PDB entry 5H64 | electron microscopy, 4.40 A resolution (low resolution: residue-level contacts below are approximate; hydrogen-bond / salt-bridge calls are withheld) | chains A and b of the 6 polymer chains in the assembly

[Chain A]
Name: Serine/threonine-protein kinase mTOR
From: Homo sapiens
Notes: EC 2.7.11.1
UniProtKB: P42345 (MTOR_HUMAN); numbering as in UniProt (aligned over 1-2549)
Sequence (2549 residues; each row starts with the number of its first residue):
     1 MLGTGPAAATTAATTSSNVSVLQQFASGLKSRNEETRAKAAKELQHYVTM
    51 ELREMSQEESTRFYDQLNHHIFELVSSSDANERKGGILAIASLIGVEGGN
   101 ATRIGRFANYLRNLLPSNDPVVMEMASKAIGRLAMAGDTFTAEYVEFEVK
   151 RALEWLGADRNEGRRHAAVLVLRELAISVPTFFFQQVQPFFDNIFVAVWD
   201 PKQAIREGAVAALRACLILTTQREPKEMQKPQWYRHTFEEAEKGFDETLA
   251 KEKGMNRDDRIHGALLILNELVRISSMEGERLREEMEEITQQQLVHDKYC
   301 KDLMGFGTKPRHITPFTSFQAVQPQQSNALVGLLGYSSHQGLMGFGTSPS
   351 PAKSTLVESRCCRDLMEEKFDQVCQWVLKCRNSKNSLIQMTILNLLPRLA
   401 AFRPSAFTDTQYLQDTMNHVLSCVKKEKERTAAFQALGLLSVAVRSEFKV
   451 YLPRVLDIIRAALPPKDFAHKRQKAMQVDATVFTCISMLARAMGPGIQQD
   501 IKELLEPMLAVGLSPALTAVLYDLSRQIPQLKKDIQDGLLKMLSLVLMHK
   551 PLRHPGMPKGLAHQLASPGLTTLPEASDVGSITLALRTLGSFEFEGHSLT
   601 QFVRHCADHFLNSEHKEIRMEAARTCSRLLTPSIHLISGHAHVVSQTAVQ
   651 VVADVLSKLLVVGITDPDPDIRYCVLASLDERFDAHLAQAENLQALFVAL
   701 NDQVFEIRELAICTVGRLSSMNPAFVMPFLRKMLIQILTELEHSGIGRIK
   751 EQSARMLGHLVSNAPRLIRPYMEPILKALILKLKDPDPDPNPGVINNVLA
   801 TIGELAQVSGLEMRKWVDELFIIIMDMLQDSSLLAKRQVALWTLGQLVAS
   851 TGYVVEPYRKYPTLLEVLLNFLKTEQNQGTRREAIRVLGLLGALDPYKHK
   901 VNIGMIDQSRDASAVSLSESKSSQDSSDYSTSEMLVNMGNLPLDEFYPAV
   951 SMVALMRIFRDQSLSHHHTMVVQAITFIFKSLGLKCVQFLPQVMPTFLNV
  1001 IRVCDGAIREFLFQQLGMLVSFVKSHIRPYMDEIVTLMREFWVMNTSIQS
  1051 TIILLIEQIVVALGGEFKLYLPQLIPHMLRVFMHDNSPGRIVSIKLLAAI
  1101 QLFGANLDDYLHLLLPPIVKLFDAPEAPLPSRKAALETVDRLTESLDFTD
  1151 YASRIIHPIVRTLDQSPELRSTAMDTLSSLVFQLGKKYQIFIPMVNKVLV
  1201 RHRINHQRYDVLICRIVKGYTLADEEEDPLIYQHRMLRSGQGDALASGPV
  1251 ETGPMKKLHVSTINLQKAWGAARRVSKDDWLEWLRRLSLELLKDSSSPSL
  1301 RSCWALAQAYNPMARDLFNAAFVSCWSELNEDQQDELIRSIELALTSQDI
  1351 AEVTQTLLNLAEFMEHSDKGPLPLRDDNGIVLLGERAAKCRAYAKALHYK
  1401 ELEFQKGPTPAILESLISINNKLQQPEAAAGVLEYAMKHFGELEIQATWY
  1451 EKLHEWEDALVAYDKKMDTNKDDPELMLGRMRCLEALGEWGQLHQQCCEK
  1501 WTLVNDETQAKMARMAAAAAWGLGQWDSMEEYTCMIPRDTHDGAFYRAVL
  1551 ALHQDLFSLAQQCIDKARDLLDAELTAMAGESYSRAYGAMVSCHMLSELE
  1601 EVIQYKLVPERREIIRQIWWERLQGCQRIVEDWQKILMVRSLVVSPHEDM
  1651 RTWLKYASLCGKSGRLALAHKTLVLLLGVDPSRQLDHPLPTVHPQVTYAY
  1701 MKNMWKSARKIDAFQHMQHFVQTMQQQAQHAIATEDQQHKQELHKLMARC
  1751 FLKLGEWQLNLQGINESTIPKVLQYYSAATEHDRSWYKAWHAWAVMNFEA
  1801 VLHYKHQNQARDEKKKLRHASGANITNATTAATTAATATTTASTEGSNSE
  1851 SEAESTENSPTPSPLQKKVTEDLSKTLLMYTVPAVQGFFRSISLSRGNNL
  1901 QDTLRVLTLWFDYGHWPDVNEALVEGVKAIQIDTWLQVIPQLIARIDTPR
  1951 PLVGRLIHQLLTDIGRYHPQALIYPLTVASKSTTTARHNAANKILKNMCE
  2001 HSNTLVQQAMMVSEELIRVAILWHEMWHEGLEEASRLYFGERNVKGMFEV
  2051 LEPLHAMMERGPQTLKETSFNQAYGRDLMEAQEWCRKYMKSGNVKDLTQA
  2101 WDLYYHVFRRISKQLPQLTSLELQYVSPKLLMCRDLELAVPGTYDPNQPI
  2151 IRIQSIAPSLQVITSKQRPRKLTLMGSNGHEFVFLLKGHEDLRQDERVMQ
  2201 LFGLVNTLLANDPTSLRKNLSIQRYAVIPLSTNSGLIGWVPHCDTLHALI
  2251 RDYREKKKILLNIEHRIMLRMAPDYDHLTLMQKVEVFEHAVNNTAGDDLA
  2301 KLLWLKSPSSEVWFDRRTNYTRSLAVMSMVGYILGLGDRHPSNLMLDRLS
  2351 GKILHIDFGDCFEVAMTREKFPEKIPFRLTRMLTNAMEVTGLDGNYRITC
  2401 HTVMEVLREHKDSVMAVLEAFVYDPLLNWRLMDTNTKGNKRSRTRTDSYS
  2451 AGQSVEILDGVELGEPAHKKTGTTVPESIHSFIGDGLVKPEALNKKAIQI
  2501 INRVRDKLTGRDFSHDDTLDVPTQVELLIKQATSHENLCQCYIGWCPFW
Disordered / not traced: 1-209, 426-519, 928-933, 1223-1254, 1815-1866, 2437-2491
Swiss-Prot annotation at these positions:
  - region: V2162 to R2168 (G-loop), K2258 to G2296 (Interaction with MLST8), G2335 to N2343 (Catalytic loop), H2355 to T2380 (Activation loop)
  - binding site (1D-myo-inositol hexakisphosphate): K1662, K1702, R1749
  - binding site (ATP): S2165, Q2167, L2185, K2187, E2190, Y2225, G2238, W2239, V2240, T2245, M2345, I2356
  - binding site (Mg(2+)): N2343, D2357
  - modified residue: M1 (N-acetylmethionine), S567 (Phosphoserine), T1162 (Phosphothreonine), K1218 (N6-acetyllysine), S1261 (Phosphoserine), S2159 (Phosphoserine), T2164 (Phosphothreonine), T2173 (Phosphothreonine), T2446 (Phosphothreonine), S2448 (Phosphoserine), S2478 (Phosphoserine), S2481 (Phosphoserine)
  - cross-link: K2066 (Glycyl lysine isopeptide (Lys-Gly) (interchain with G-Cter in ubiquitin))
  - natural variant: A8 (A8S: In a lung large cell carcinoma sample), M135 (M135T: In a metastatic melanoma sample), R624 (R624H: In FCORD2; uncertain significance), D1376 (D1376E: Found in a patient with focal epilepsy; uncertain significance), Y1450 (Y1450D: In FCORD2), W1456 (W1456G: In FCORD2), A1459 (A1459D: In FCORD2; A1459S: In FCORD2; uncertain significance), L1460 (L1460P: In FCORD2), C1483 (C1483R: In FCORD2), W1490 (W1490R: In SKS), M1595 (M1595I: In SKS), R1709 (R1709H: In FCORD2; uncertain significance), 13 further natural variant entries in UniProt
  - mutagenesis: K2066 (K2066R: Complete loss ubiquitination by the SCF(FBXO22) complex), S2159 (S2159A: Reduces mTORC1-associated S-2481 autophosphorylation; when associated with A-2164. Reduced activity of the mTORC1 complex; S2159D: Mimics phosphorylation ...), T2164 (T2164A: Reduces mTORC1-associated S-2481 autophosphorylation; when associated with A-2159; T2164E: Stronger phosphorylation of RPS6KB1; when associated with D-2159), T2173 (T2173A: Increased mTOR kinase activity), H2340 (H2340A: Barely detectable kinase activity), D2357 (D2357E: Kinase-dead mutant, loss of interaction with TM4SF5 and loss of lysosome membrane localization; when associated with I-2364), V2364 (V2364I: Kinase-dead mutant, loss of interaction with TM4SF5 and loss of lysosome membrane localization; when associated with E-2357)

[Chain b]
Name: Regulatory-associated protein of mTOR
From: Homo sapiens
UniProtKB: Q8N122 (RPTOR_HUMAN); numbering as in UniProt (aligned over 1-1335)
Sequence (1335 residues; row label = number of the first residue in the row):
     1 MESEMLQSPLLGLGEEDEADLTDWNLPLAFMKKRHCEKIEGSKSLAQSWR
    51 MKDRMKTVSVALVLCLNVGVDPPDVVKTTPCARLECWIDPLSMGPQKALE
   101 TIGANLQKQYENWQPRARYKQSLDPTVDEVKKLCTSLRRNAKEERVLFHY
   151 NGHGVPRPTVNGEVWVFNKNYTQYIPLSIYDLQTWMGSPSIFVYDCSNAG
   201 LIVKSFKQFALQREQELEVAAINPNHPLAQMPLPPSMKNCIQLAACEATE
   251 LLPMIPDLPADLFTSCLTTPIKIALRWFCMQKCVSLVPGVTLDLIEKIPG
   301 RLNDRRTPLGELNWIFTAITDTIAWNVLPRDLFQKLFRQDLLVASLFRNF
   351 LLAERIMRSYNCTPVSSPRLPPTYMHAMWQAWDLAVDICLSQLPTIIEEG
   401 TAFRHSPFFAEQLTAFQVWLTMGVENRNPPEQLPIVLQVLLSQVHRLRAL
   451 DLLGRFLDLGPWAVSLALSVGIFPYVLKLLQSSARELRPLLVFIWAKILA
   501 VDSSCQADLVKDNGHKYFLSVLADPYMPAEHRTMTAFILAVIVNSYHTGQ
   551 EACLQGNLIAICLEQLNDPHPLLRQWVAICLGRIWQNFDSARWCGVRDSA
   601 HEKLYSLLSDPIPEVRCAAVFALGTFVGNSAERTDHSTTIDHNVAMMLAQ
   651 LVSDGSPMVRKELVVALSHLVVQYESNFCTVALQFIEEEKNYALPSPATT
   701 EGGSLTPVRDSPCTPRLRSVSSYGNIRAVATARSLNKSLQNLSLTEESGG
   751 AVAFSPGNLSTSSSASSTLGSPENEEHILSFETIDKMRRASSYSSLNSLI
   801 GVSFNSVYTQIWRVLLHLAADPYPEVSDVAMKVLNSIAYKATVNARPQRV
   851 LDTSSLTQSAPASPTNKGVHIHQAGGSPPASSTSSSSLTNDVAKQPVSRD
   901 LPSGRPGTTGPAGAQYTPHSHQFPRTRKMFDKGPEQTADDADDAAGHKSF
   951 ISATVQTGFCDWSARYFAQPVMKIPEEHDLESQIRKEREWRFLRNSRVRR
  1001 QAQQVIQKGITRLDDQIFLNRNPGVPSVVKFHPFTPCIAVADKDSICFWD
  1051 WEKGEKLDYFHNGNPRYTRVTAMEYLNGQDCSLLLTATDDGAIRVWKNFA
  1101 DLEKNPEMVTAWQGLSDMLPTTRGAGMVVDWEQETGLLMSSGDVRIVRIW
  1151 DTDREMKVQDIPTGADSCVTSLSCDSHRSLIVAGLGDGSIRVYDRRMALS
  1201 ECRVMTYREHTAWVVKASLQKRPDGHIVSVSVNGDVRIFDPRMPESVNVL
  1251 QIVKGLTALDIHPQADLIACGSVNQFTAIYNSSGELINNIKYYDGFMGQR
  1301 VGAISCLAFHPHWPHLAVGSNDYYISVYSVEKRVR
Disordered / not traced: 1-77, 170-185, 222-255, 268-339, 439-440, 549-583, 759-777, 815-877, 905-917, 932-948, 958-1033, 1062-1064, 1078-1082, 1106-1110, 1196-1212, 1252-1335
Covalent attachments: covalent link P80-Q114; covalent link V424-N426
Swiss-Prot annotation at these positions:
  - modified residue: S44 (Phosphoserine), S122 (Phosphoserine), S696 (Phosphoserine), T706 (Phosphothreonine), S719 (Phosphoserine), S721 (Phosphoserine), S722 (Phosphoserine), S738 (Phosphoserine), S791 (Phosphoserine), S792 (Phosphoserine), S836 (Phosphoserine), S855 (Phosphoserine), S859 (Phosphoserine), S863 (Phosphoserine), T865 (Phosphothreonine), S877 (Phosphoserine), S982 (Phosphoserine), K1097 (N6-acetyllysine)
  - glycosylation: T700 (O-linked (GlcNAc) threonine)
  - cross-link (Glycyl lysine isopeptide (Lys-Gly)): K932 (interchain with G-Cter in ubiquitin), K948 (interchain with G-Cter in ubiquitin)
  - mutagenesis: N557 to E564 (In alpha24 mutant; abolished interaction with GTP-bound RRAGA and recruitment to lysosomes), A560 (A560F: In alphax3 mutant; abolished interaction with GTP-bound RRAGA and recruitment to lysosomes; when associated with E-597 and A-635), C594 to D598 (In alpha26 mutant; abolished interaction with GTP-bound RRAGA and recruitment to lysosomes), R597 (R597E: In alphax3 mutant; abolished interaction with GTP-bound RRAGA and recruitment to lysosomes; when associated with F-560 and A-635), T634 to H636 (In alpha29 mutant; abolished interaction with GTP-bound RRAGA and recruitment to lysosomes), D635 (D635A: In alphax3 mutant; abolished interaction with GTP-bound RRAGA and recruitment to lysosomes; when associated with F-560 and E-597), T699 (T699A: Does not affect O-GlcNAcylation in response to glucose sufficiency), T700 (T700A: Abolished O-GlcNAcylation in response to glucose sufficiency, leading to decreased mTORC1 activation), S722 (S722A: Abolishes AMPK-mediated phosphorylation; when associated with A-792. Increased O-GlcNAcylation; when associated with A-792), K737 (K737R: Does not affect ubiquitination), S791 (S791A/D: Abolished phosphorylation after forskolin treatment), S792 (S792A: Abolishes AMPK-mediated phosphorylation; when associated with A-722. Increased O-GlcNAcylation; when associated with A-722. Does not affect phosphorylation after forskolin treatment), 10 further mutagenesis entries in UniProt
From the paper describing this entry:
  - post-translational modification sites: S859, S863 (citing earlier work)
  - catalytic residues: H153, C196 (by similarity / conservation)

[How chain A and chain b interact]
Pairs across the interface (18; chain A residue first):
  S719(A) - L490(b)
  S720(A) - L490(b)
  R755(A) - K478(b)
  R755(A) - L479(b)
  R755(A) - L480(b)
  R755(A) - Q481(b)
  R755(A) - S482(b)
  R755(A) - S483(b)
  H759(A) - L452(b)
  H759(A) - R455(b)
  H759(A) - F456(b)
  S762(A) - R455(b)
  R766(A) - G454(b)
  R766(A) - R455(b)
  R766(A) - D458(b)
  R769(A) - L370(b)
  I802(A) - R369(b)
  I802(A) - L370(b)
Other interface residues (no listed pair), chain A (11 interface residues in all): L718, S753, N763
Other interface residues (no listed pair), chain b (15 interface residues in all): D451

[Overview]
11 residues of chain A and 15 residues of chain b are in contact. Curated annotation (UniProt) lists 3
residues binding 1D-myo-inositol hexakisphosphate, 12 ATP-binding residues, Mg2+-binding residues N2343(A) and
D2357(A) and 7 mutagenesis sites on chain A. The paper reports catalytic residues H153(b) and C196(b);
modification sites S859(b) and S863(b).
Chain A is Serine/threonine-protein kinase mTOR and chain b is Regulatory-associated protein of mTOR, both
from Homo sapiens; the structure, Cryo-EM structure of mTORC1, was determined by electron microscopy.
